Entry 3PI9 (X-ray diffraction, 2.90 A resolution); this record covers chains A and C of the 4 polymer chains in the assembly.

== Chain A (and C) ==
Protein: Hemoglobin subunit alpha
Organism: Bos taurus
Notes: chain C of this document is another copy of the same molecule, construct and numbering; everything in this record applies to it too
Reference sequence: P01966 (HBA_BOVIN); residues 1-141 here correspond to UniProt positions 2-142 (UniProt number = residue number + 1)
Sequence (141 residues; each row starts with the number of its first residue):
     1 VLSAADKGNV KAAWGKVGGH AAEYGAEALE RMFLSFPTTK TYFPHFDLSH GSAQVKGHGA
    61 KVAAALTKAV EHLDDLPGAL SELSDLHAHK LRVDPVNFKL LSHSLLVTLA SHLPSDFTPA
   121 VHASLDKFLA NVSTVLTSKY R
Bound ions: heme Fe near H87 (its only coordinating residue here)
Small-molecule neighbours:
  - carbon monoxide (CMO): L29, F43, H58, V62, H87
  - heme (HEM): M32, T39, Y42, F43, H45, F46, H58, K61, V62, A65, L66, L83, L86, H87, L91, V93, N97, F98, L101, V132, L136
UniProt features mapped onto this chain:
  - binding site (O2): H58
  - binding site (heme b): H87
  - modified residue: S3 (Phosphoserine), K7 (N6-succinyllysine), K11 (N6-succinyllysine), K16 (N6-acetyllysine), Y24 (Phosphotyrosine), S35 (Phosphoserine), K40 (N6-succinyllysine), S49 (Phosphoserine), S102 (Phosphoserine), T108 (Phosphothreonine), S124 (Phosphoserine), T134 (Phosphothreonine), T137 (Phosphothreonine), S138 (Phosphoserine)

== How chain A and chain C interact ==
Contacting residue pairs - 15 pairs, chain A then chain C:
  V1(A) with S138(C), hydrogen bond (backbone-side chain); Y140(C), hydrophobic
  L2(A) with Y140(C)
  S3(A) with K139(C); Y140(C)
  K127(A) with K139(C)
  V135(A) with V1(C), hydrophobic
  S138(A) with V1(C), hydrogen bond (side chain-backbone)
  K139(A) with S3(C), hydrogen bond (backbone-side chain); K127(C), hydrogen bond (backbone-side chain)
  Y140(A) with V1(C), hydrophobic; L2(C); S3(C)
  R141(A) with S3(C), hydrogen bond; A5(C)
Other interface residues (no listed pair), chain A (12 interface residues in all): D6, P77, T134
Other interface residues (no listed pair), chain C (11 interface residues in all): D6, T134, V135

== Summary ==
12 residues of chain A face 11 of chain C across their interface, with 5 hydrogen bonds. Polar contacts
include V1(A)-S138(C), K139(A)-S3(C) and K139(A)-K127(C). Bound to chain A: heme and carbon monoxide.
Both chains are Hemoglobin subunit alpha (Bos taurus). Entry 3PI9 (Site-specific Glycosylation of Hemoglobin
Utilizing Oxime Ligation Chemistry as a Viable Alternative to PEGylation) was determined by X-ray diffraction.
